Entry 8PA6 (X-ray diffraction, 1.58 A resolution); this record covers chains A and B.

# Chain A (and B)
Molecule: Histidine triad nucleotide-binding protein 1
Organism: Homo sapiens
Notes: EC 3.-.-.-; chain B of this document is another copy of the same molecule, construct and numbering; everything in this record applies to it too
Reference sequence: P49773 (HINT1_HUMAN); numbering as in UniProt (aligned over 1-126)
Chain sequence (126 residues; each row starts with the number of its first residue):
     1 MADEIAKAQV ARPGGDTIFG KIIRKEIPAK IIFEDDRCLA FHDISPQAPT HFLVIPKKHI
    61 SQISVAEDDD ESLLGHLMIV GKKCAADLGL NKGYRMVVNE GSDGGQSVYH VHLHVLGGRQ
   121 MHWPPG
Disordered / not traced: 1-11 (chain B: 1-13)
Residues lining bound ligands: XKB (5'-O-[(3-Indolyl)-1-Ethyl]Carbamoyl 2-aminoethenoadenosine): Ile18, Phe19, Ile22, Ile27, Pro28, Phe41, His42, Asp43, Ile44, Ser45, His51, Leu53, Asn99, Gly105, Gln106, Ser107, Val108, His112, His114
Curated features (UniProtKB/Swiss-Prot):
  - motif: His110 to His114 (Histidine triad motif)
  - active site: His112 (Tele-AMP-histidine intermediate)
  - binding site (AMP): Asp43, Ile44, Asn99, Gly105 to Ser107, His112 to His114
  - modified residue: Ala2 (N-acetylalanine), Lys21 (N6-acetyllysine), Lys30 (N6-acetyllysine), Ser45 (Phosphoserine), Ser72 (Phosphoserine)
  - natural variant: Arg37 (R37P: In NMAN), His51 (H51R: In NMAN), Cys84 (C84R: In NMAN), Gly89 (G89V: In NMAN), Gly93 (G93D: In NMAN), His112 (H112N: In NMAN)
  - mutagenesis: Phe33 (F33S: Loss of SUMO-specific isopeptidase activity), Glu34 (E34K: Reduced SUMO-specific isopeptidase activity), Cys38 (C38R: No effect on SUMO-specific isopeptidase activity), Asp43 (D43N: Approximately 50-fold increased affinity for tryptamine adenosine phosphoramidate), Ile44 (I44F: Approximately 10-fold increased affinity for tryptamine adenosine phosphoramidate; I44W: Approximately 30-fold increased affinity for tryptamine adenosine phosphoramidate), His51 (H51A: No effect on affinity for 3-indolepropionic acyl-adenylate but a 13.8-fold increased affinity for tryptamine adenosine phosphoramidate monoester), Lys57 (K57N: Loss of SUMO-specific isopeptidase activity), Val97 (V97D: Loss of dimerization. Strongly reduced adenosine 5'-monophosphoramidase activity ...), Gly105 (G105A: Reduces adenosine 5'-monophosphoramidase activity), Ser107 (S107A: Reduces adenosine 5'-monophosphoramidase activity), His110 (H110A: No significant effect on affinity for 3-indolepropionic acyl-adenylate and tryptamine adenosine phosphoramidate monoester), His114 (H114A: Nearly abolishes adenosine 5'-monophosphoramidase activity ...), 1 further mutagenesis entry in UniProt
Reported in the primary citation:
  - binding site for XKB: Ile18, Phe19, Ile22, Phe41, His42, Asp43, Ile44, His112
  - catalytic residues: His112 (citing earlier work)

# Interface between chain A and chain B
Pairs across the interface (97):
  Gln47(A) - Trp123(B)
  Gln47(A) - Pro124(B)
  His51(A) - Trp123(B)
  Ile63(A) - Met78(B)  hydrophobic
  Ile63(A) - Lys82(B)
  Ile63(A) - Tyr94(B)
  Ser64(A) - Lys82(B)  hydrogen bond (backbone-side chain)
  Ser64(A) - Tyr94(B)
  Ala66(A) - Lys82(B)  hydrogen bond (backbone-side chain)
  Glu67(A) - Ile79(B)
  Asp68(A) - Lys83(B)  salt bridge
  Glu71(A) - Ser72(B)
  Glu71(A) - Gly75(B)
  Glu71(A) - His76(B)  salt bridge
  Glu71(A) - Ile79(B)
  Ser72(A) - Glu71(B)
  Ser72(A) - Ser72(B)  hydrogen bond
  Leu74(A) - Met78(B)
  Leu74(A) - Ile79(B)  hydrophobic
  Gly75(A) - Glu71(B)
  Gly75(A) - Gly75(B)
  His76(A) - Glu71(B)  salt bridge
  Met78(A) - Leu74(B)
  Met78(A) - Met78(B)  hydrophobic
  Met78(A) - Val98(B)  hydrophobic
  Ile79(A) - Ala66(B)  hydrophobic
  Ile79(A) - Glu67(B)
  Ile79(A) - Glu71(B)
  Ile79(A) - Leu74(B)  hydrophobic
  Lys82(A) - Ile63(B)
  Lys82(A) - Ser64(B)  hydrogen bond (side chain-backbone)
  Lys82(A) - Ala66(B)  hydrogen bond (side chain-backbone)
  Lys83(A) - Asp68(B)  salt bridge
  Lys92(A) - Gly101(B)
  Lys92(A) - Ser102(B)  hydrogen bond (backbone-backbone)
  Lys92(A) - Asp103(B)  hydrogen bond (backbone-backbone)
  Gly93(A) - Glu100(B)
  Tyr94(A) - Ile63(B)
  Tyr94(A) - Ser64(B)
  Tyr94(A) - Asn99(B)
  Tyr94(A) - Glu100(B)  hydrogen bond (backbone-backbone)
  Tyr94(A) - Gly104(B)
  Arg95(A) - Val97(B)
  Arg95(A) - Val98(B)
  Arg95(A) - Asn99(B)  hydrogen bond
  Arg95(A) - Gly104(B)  hydrogen bond (side chain-backbone)
  Arg95(A) - Pro125(B)  hydrogen bond (side chain-backbone)
  Arg95(A) - Gly126(B)
  Met96(A) - Met96(B)
  Met96(A) - Val97(B)
  Met96(A) - Val98(B)  hydrogen bond (backbone-backbone)
  Val97(A) - Arg95(B)
  Val97(A) - Met96(B)
  Val98(A) - Met78(B)  hydrophobic
  Val98(A) - Arg95(B)
  Val98(A) - Met96(B)  hydrogen bond (backbone-backbone)
  Asn99(A) - Tyr94(B)
  Asn99(A) - Arg95(B)  hydrogen bond
  Asn99(A) - Trp123(B)
  Glu100(A) - Gly93(B)
  Glu100(A) - Tyr94(B)  hydrogen bond (backbone-backbone)
  Ser102(A) - Lys92(B)  hydrogen bond (backbone-backbone)
  Ser102(A) - Gln120(B)  hydrogen bond (backbone-side chain)
  Asp103(A) - Lys92(B)  salt bridge
  Asp103(A) - Gly93(B)
  Asp103(A) - Arg119(B)
  Asp103(A) - Gln120(B)  hydrogen bond (backbone-side chain)
  Asp103(A) - Met121(B)  hydrogen bond (backbone-backbone)
  Gly104(A) - Tyr94(B)
  Gly104(A) - Arg95(B)  hydrogen bond (backbone-side chain)
  His114(A) - Trp123(B)
  Leu116(A) - Pro125(B)  hydrophobic
  Arg119(A) - Asp103(B)
  Arg119(A) - Gly126(B)  hydrogen bond (side chain-backbone)
  Gln120(A) - Ser102(B)  hydrogen bond (side chain-backbone)
  Gln120(A) - Asp103(B)  hydrogen bond (side chain-backbone)
  Met121(A) - Asp103(B)  hydrogen bond (backbone-backbone)
  Met121(A) - Pro125(B)
  Met121(A) - Gly126(B)
  His122(A) - Gly126(B)  hydrogen bond (backbone-backbone)
  Trp123(A) - Gln47(B)
  Trp123(A) - Asn99(B)
  Trp123(A) - His114(B)
  Pro124(A) - Gln47(B)
  Pro124(A) - Gly126(B)
  Pro125(A) - Arg95(B)  hydrogen bond (backbone-side chain)
  Pro125(A) - Val97(B)  hydrophobic
  Pro125(A) - Met121(B)
  Pro125(A) - Pro125(B)
  Pro125(A) - Gly126(B)
  Gly126(A) - Arg95(B)
  Gly126(A) - Arg119(B)  hydrogen bond (backbone-side chain)
  Gly126(A) - Met121(B)
  Gly126(A) - His122(B)  hydrogen bond (backbone-backbone)
  Gly126(A) - Pro124(B)
  Gly126(A) - Pro125(B)
  Gly126(A) - Gly126(B)
Also at the interface, not in a pair above, chain A (41 interface residues in all): Gly101, Gly105, Gly118
Also at the interface, not in a pair above, chain B (42 interface residues in all): His51, Val65, Gly105, Leu116, Gly118

# Overview
41 residues of chain A face 42 of chain B across their interface; the contacts include 28 hydrogen bonds and 5
salt bridges. Polar pairs include Asp68(A)-Lys83(B), Glu71(A)-His76(B) and Asp103(A)-Lys92(B). Chain A binds
compound XKB. The paper reports the catalytic residue His112(A); a binding site for XKB at Ile18(A), Phe19(A)
and Ile22(A) among others.
Chain A and chain B are both Histidine triad nucleotide-binding protein 1 (Homo sapiens); the structure,
Crystal structure of human Histidine Triad Nucleotide-Binding Protein 1 in complex with
5'-O-[(3-Indolyl)-1-Ethyl]Carbamoyl 2-aminoethenoadenosine, was determined by X-ray diffraction, deposited
together with 8PA9, 8PAF and 8PAI.
